PDB entry 3NZW | X-ray diffraction, 2.50 A resolution | chains B and C of the 30 polymer chains in the assembly

Chain B:
Molecule: Proteasome component Y13
From: Saccharomyces cerevisiae
Notes: EC 3.4.25.1
UniProtKB: P23638 (PSA4_YEAST); the construct lacks a stretch of the UniProt sequence and is renumbered around it, so the offset changes along the chain: 3-63 = UniProt 1-61; 64-144 = UniProt 63-143; 145-200 = UniProt 145-200; 202-204 = UniProt 201-203; 2 more segments
Chain sequence (258 residues; row label = number of the first residue in the row; note: 1 number in that range is skipped by the numbering (no residue carries it; nothing is unmodelled there); a row labelled like 20A-20B holds insertion residues (20A, then the next letters in order)):
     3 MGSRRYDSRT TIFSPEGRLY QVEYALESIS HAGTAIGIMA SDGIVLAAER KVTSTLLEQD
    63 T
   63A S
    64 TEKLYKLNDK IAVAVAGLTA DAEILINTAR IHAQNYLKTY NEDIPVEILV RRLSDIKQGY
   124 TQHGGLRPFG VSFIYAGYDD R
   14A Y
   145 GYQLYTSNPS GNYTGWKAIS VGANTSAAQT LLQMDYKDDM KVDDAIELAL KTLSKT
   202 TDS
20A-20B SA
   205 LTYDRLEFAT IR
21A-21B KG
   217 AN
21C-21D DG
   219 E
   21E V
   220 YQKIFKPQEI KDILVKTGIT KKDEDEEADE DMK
Disordered / not traced: 3, 240-252
UniProt features mapped onto this chain:
  - cross-link (Glycyl lysine isopeptide (Lys-Gly)): Lys-101 (interchain with G-Cter in ubiquitin), Lys-199 (interchain with G-Cter in ubiquitin), Lys-225 (interchain with G-Cter in ubiquitin)

Chain C:
Molecule: Proteasome component PRE6
From: Saccharomyces cerevisiae
Notes: EC 3.4.25.1
UniProtKB: P40303 (PSA7_YEAST); the construct lacks a stretch of the UniProt sequence and is renumbered around it, so the offset changes along the chain: 5-62 = UniProt 1-58; 63-143 = UniProt 60-140; 145-180 = UniProt 144-179; 182-203 = UniProt 184-205; 1 more segments
Chain sequence (254 residues; each row starts with the number of its first residue; note: 3 numbers in that range are skipped by the numbering (no residue carries them; nothing is unmodelled there); a row labelled like 18A-18D holds insertion residues (18A, then the next letters in order)):
     5 MSGYDRALSI FSPDGHIFQV EYALEAVKRG TCAVGVKGKN CVVLGCERRS TLKLQDTR
   62A I
    63 TPSKVSKIDS HVVLSFSGLN ADSRILIEKA RVEAQSHRLT LEDPVTVEYL TRYVAGVQQR
   123 YTQSGGVRPF GVSTLIAGFD P
   14A R
   144 D
   14B D
   145 EPKLYQTEPS GIYSSWSAQT IGRNSKTVRE FLEKNY
18A-18D DRKE
   182 PPATVEECVK LTVRSLLEVV QT
   206 GAKNIEITVV KPDSDIVALS SEEINQYVTQ IEQEKQEQQE QDKKKKSNH
Disordered / not traced: 5-6, 244-254
UniProt features mapped onto this chain:
  - modified residue: Thr-63 (Phosphothreonine)

Chain B / chain C interface:
Contacting residue pairs - 74 pairs, chain B then chain C:
  Arg-6(B) with Arg-10(C)
  Asp-9(B) with Tyr-8(C), hydrogen bond; Arg-10(C), salt bridge
  Arg-11(B) with Arg-10(C)
  Thr-13(B) with Leu-12(C); Arg-130(C)
  Ile-14(B) with Leu-12(C), hydrophobic; Gln-23(C)
  Tyr-14A(B) with Arg-62(C), hydrogen bond (backbone-side chain); Ile-62A(C), hydrophobic
  Phe-15(B) with Gln-23(C), hydrogen bond (backbone-side chain); Tyr-26(C), hydrophobic; Ala-27(C), hydrophobic; Leu-81(C), hydrophobic; Arg-130(C); Pro-131(C); Gly-133(C)
  Ser-16(B) with Tyr-26(C)
  Pro-17(B) with Tyr-26(C), hydrophobic; Glu-29(C)
  Glu-18(B) with Glu-29(C); Arg-33(C), hydrogen bond (backbone-side chain)
  Gly-19(B) with Tyr-26(C); Glu-29(C); Ala-30(C)
  Arg-20(B) with Arg-33(C)
  Leu-21(B) with Leu-81(C), hydrophobic; Arg-130(C)
  Met-41(B) with Asp-60(C); Arg-62(C)
  Arg-114(B) with Arg-86(C)
  Ser-117(B) with Arg-86(C), hydrogen bond (backbone-side chain)
  Asp-118(B) with Arg-86(C), salt bridge
  Gln-121(B) with Ala-83(C); Asp-84(C); Ile-87(C)
  Thr-124(B) with Arg-130(C), hydrogen bond (backbone-side chain)
  Gln-125(B) with Tyr-123(C); Gly-128(C); Val-129(C); Arg-130(C), hydrogen bond (backbone-backbone); Phe-132(C)
  His-126(B) with Gly-128(C); Val-129(C)
  Gly-127(B) with Tyr-8(C); Gly-128(C)
  Gly-128(B) with Tyr-8(C)
  Tyr-146(B) with Arg-62(C), hydrogen bond (backbone-side chain)
  Gln-147(B) with Ile-62A(C)
  Leu-148(B) with Ile-62A(C)
  Tyr-149(B) with Ile-62A(C)
  Ser-154(B) with Ala-83(C)
  Gly-155(B) with Ala-83(C); Arg-86(C), hydrogen bond (backbone-side chain)
  Asn-156(B) with Asn-82(C)
  Tyr-157(B) with Pro-64(C); Arg-86(C)
  Thr-158(B) with Thr-63(C)
  Gly-159(B) with Gln-59(C); Asp-60(C), hydrogen bond (backbone-backbone); Ile-62A(C); Thr-63(C), hydrogen bond (backbone-side chain)
  Trp-160(B) with Leu-56(C), hydrophobic; Leu-58(C); Gln-59(C); Asp-60(C)
  Lys-161(B) with Leu-58(C), hydrogen bond (backbone-backbone); Gln-59(C)
  Ala-162(B) with Leu-58(C)
  Gln-173(B) with Leu-56(C); Leu-58(C)
  Gln-177(B) with Lys-57(C); Leu-58(C)
  Tyr-180(B) with Leu-58(C), hydrophobic
Other interface residues (no listed pair), chain B (41 interface residues in all): Glu-110, Leu-176

Overview:
The interface between chain B and chain C involves 41 residues on one side and 31 on the other, with 12
hydrogen bonds and 2 salt bridges. Polar contacts include Asp-9(B)/Arg-10(C), Asp-118(B)/Arg-86(C) and
Asp-9(B)/Tyr-8(C).
Here chain B is Proteasome component Y13 and chain C is Proteasome component PRE6, both from Saccharomyces
cerevisiae. Entry 3NZW (Crystal structure of the yeast 20S proteasome in complex with 2b) was determined by
X-ray diffraction (same publication as 3NZJ and 3NZX).
